Entry 2A81 (X-ray diffraction, 3.15 A resolution); this record covers chains A and B of the 3 polymer chains in the assembly.

[Chain A (and B)]
Protein: CarB
From: Pectobacterium carotovorum
Notes: chain B of this document is another copy of the same molecule, construct and numbering; everything in this record applies to it too
Reference sequence: Q9XB60 (Q9XB60_ERWCA); residues 1-250 here = UniProt positions 1-250
Amino-acid sequence (250 residues; numbered 1 to 250; the number before each row is that of its first residue):
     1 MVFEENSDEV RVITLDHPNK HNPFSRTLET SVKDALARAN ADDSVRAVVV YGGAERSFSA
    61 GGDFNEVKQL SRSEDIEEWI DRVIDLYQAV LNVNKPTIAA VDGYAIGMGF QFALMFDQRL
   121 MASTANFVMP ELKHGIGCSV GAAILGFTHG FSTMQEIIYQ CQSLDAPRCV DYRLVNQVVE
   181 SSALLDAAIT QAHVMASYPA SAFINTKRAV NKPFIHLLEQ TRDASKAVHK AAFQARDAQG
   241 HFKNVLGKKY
Unresolved in the structure: 236-250 (chain B: 232-250)
UniProt features mapped onto this chain:
  - binding site (malonyl-CoA): A60 to F64
  - site: E131 (Important for catalytic activity)
  - mutagenesis: W79 (W79A: Forms the C6 epimers of 6-methyl-t-CMP in 16:84 ratio of (6R):(6S) epimers; W79F: Forms the C6 epimers of 6-methyl-t-CMP in 17:83 ratio of (6R):(6S) epimers), M108 (M108A: Forms the C6 epimers of 6-methyl-t-CMP in 45:55 ratio of (6R):(6S) epimers; M108I: Forms the C6 epimers of 6-methyl-t-CMP in 92:8 ratio of (6R):(6S) epimers ...), Q111 (Q111N: Forms the C6 epimers of 6-methyl-t-CMP in 75:25 ratio of (6R):(6S) epimers), E131 (E131A/Q: Does not catalyze production of (2S,5S)-5-carboxymethylproline but catalyzes decarboxylation of malonyl-CoA to methylmalonyl-CoA ...), H229 (H229A: Forms the C6 epimers of 6-methyl-t-CMP in 70:30 ratio of (6R):(6S) epimers)
Residues lining bound ligands:
  - acetyl coenzyme A (ACO): N19, H21, P23, A60, G61, G62, D63, F64, Y104, I106
  - bicine (BCN): G62, W79, V83, Y87, G107, M108, Q111, E131, I136, G137, C138, S139, V140, G141, H229

[How chain A and chain B interact]
Contacting residue pairs (40; chain A residue first):
  F116(A) with Q155(B)
  D117(A) with Q155(B); Y159(B)
  Q118(A) with E156(B); Q160(B)
  R119(A) with Q155(B)
  F147(A) with F151(B)
  T148(A) with F151(B); S152(B), hydrogen bond (backbone-backbone)
  H149(A) with S152(B), hydrogen bond
  R173(A) with T153(B); E156(B), salt bridge; D171(B), salt bridge; Y172(B)
  N176(A) with E156(B), hydrogen bond; Q160(B)
  M195(A) with Y159(B), hydrophobic
  Y198(A) with L132(B); K133(B); Y159(B), hydrogen bond (side chain-backbone); Q160(B); C161(B)
  P199(A) with L132(B); K133(B); G135(B)
  A202(A) with G135(B)
  F203(A) with L132(B), hydrophobic; Y159(B), hydrophobic
  N205(A) with V228(B), hydrogen bond (side chain-backbone); A231(B), hydrogen bond (side chain-backbone)
  T206(A) with L132(B); G137(B); C138(B), hydrogen bond (side chain-backbone)
  K207(A) with Y159(B)
  A209(A) with S139(B)
  V210(A) with A142(B), hydrophobic; F151(B), hydrophobic; M154(B), hydrophobic; Y159(B)
  F214(A) with F151(B), hydrophobic
Interface residues without a listed pair, chain A (21 interface residues in all): N211
Interface residues without a listed pair, chain B (22 interface residues in all): I136, I158

[Summary]
21 residues of chain A and 22 residues of chain B are in contact, with 7 hydrogen bonds and 2 salt bridges.
Among the polar pairs are R173(A)-E156(B), R173(A)-D171(B) and H149(A)-S152(B). Chain A binds acetyl coenzyme
A and bicine.
Chain A and chain B are both CarB (Pectobacterium carotovorum); the structure, carboxymethylproline synthase
(CarB) from pectobacterium carotovora, complexed with acetyl CoA and bicine, was determined by X-ray
diffraction together with 2A7K from the same study.
